Entry 5XPV (X-ray diffraction, 1.90 A resolution); this record covers chains A and B.

Chain A (and B):
Protein: amphioxus IgVJ-C2
From: Branchiostoma floridae
Notes: fragment: V domain; chain B of this document is another copy of the same molecule, construct and numbering; everything in this record applies to it too
UniProt: C3ZN36 (C3ZN36_BRAFL); residues 1-100 here correspond to UniProt positions 20-119 (UniProt number = residue number + 19)
Sequence (100 residues; row label = number of the first residue in the row):
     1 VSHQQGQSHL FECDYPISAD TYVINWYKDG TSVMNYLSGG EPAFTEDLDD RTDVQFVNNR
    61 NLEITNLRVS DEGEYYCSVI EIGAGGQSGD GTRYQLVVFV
Disulfides: Cys13-Cys77

Interface between chain A and chain B:
Residue-residue contacts (28; chain A residue first):
  Val23(A) - Val23(B)  hydrophobic
  Val23(A) - Ile80(B)  hydrophobic
  Val23(A) - Ile82(B)  hydrophobic
  Asn25(A) - Ile80(B)
  Tyr27(A) - Ser88(B)  hydrogen bond
  Ser32(A) - Ser88(B)
  Asn35(A) - Glu81(B)
  Asn35(A) - Ile82(B)
  Asn35(A) - Gly83(B)  hydrogen bond (side chain-backbone)
  Asn35(A) - Gly86(B)
  Leu37(A) - Ile82(B)  hydrophobic
  Ala43(A) - Gly83(B)
  Ala43(A) - Ala84(B)
  Thr45(A) - Gly85(B)
  Thr45(A) - Gly86(B)
  Ile80(A) - Val23(B)  hydrophobic
  Ile80(A) - Asn25(B)
  Glu81(A) - Asn35(B)
  Ile82(A) - Val23(B)  hydrophobic
  Ile82(A) - Asn35(B)
  Ile82(A) - Leu37(B)  hydrophobic
  Gly83(A) - Asn35(B)  hydrogen bond (backbone-side chain)
  Gly83(A) - Ala43(B)
  Ala84(A) - Ala43(B)
  Gly85(A) - Thr45(B)
  Gly86(A) - Asn35(B)
  Gly86(A) - Thr45(B)
  Ser88(A) - Tyr27(B)  hydrogen bond
Other interface residues (no listed pair), chain A (18 interface residues in all): Thr21, Tyr36
Other interface residues (no listed pair), chain B (17 interface residues in all): Thr21, Ser32

Summary:
18 residues of chain A and 17 residues of chain B are in contact, with 4 hydrogen bonds. Among the polar pairs
are Tyr27(A)-Ser88(B) and Asn35(A)-Gly83(B).
Chain A and chain B are both amphioxus IgVJ-C2 (Branchiostoma floridae); the structure, Structure of the V
domain of amphioxus IgVJ-C2, was determined by X-ray diffraction, deposited together with 5XPW.
